6JXD - chains D and I of the 10 polymer chains in the assembly; structure by X-ray diffraction, 2.25 A resolution.

Chain D:
Protein: Histone H2B type 1-J
Source organism: Homo sapiens
Reference sequence: P06899 (H2B1J_HUMAN); residues 26-122 here correspond to UniProt positions 30-126 (UniProt number = residue number + 4)
Sequence (97 residues; numbered 26 to 122; the number before each row is that of its first residue):
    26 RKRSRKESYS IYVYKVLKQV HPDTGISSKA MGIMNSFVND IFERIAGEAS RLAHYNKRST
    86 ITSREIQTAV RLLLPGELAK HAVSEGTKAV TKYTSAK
Swiss-Prot annotation at these positions:
  - modified residue: Lys31 (N6-(2-hydroxyisobutyryl)lysine), Glu32 (PolyADP-ribosyl glutamic acid), Ser33 (Phosphoserine), Lys40 (N6-(2-hydroxyisobutyryl)lysine), Lys43 (N6-(2-hydroxyisobutyryl)lysine), Lys54 (N6,N6-dimethyllysine), Arg76 (Dimethylated arginine), Lys82 (N6,N6,N6-trimethyllysine), Arg83 (Omega-N-methylarginine), Arg89 (Omega-N-methylarginine), Lys105 (N6-(2-hydroxyisobutyryl)lysine), Thr112 (Phosphothreonine), Lys113 (N6-(2-hydroxyisobutyryl)lysine), Lys117 (N6-(2-hydroxyisobutyryl)lysine)
  - glycosylation: Ser109 (O-linked (GlcNAc) serine)
  - cross-link (Glycyl lysine isopeptide (Lys-Gly)): Lys31 (interchain with G-Cter in ubiquitin), Lys117 (interchain with G-Cter in ubiquitin)

Chain I:
Molecule: 147-nt DNA strand
Source organism: Homo sapiens
Sequence (147 nucleotides; numbered -71 to 75; the number before each row is that of its first residue; numbers below 1 keep their minus sign (DC-71 is residue -71)):
   -71 CATATATCCC GGTGCCGAGG CCGCTCAATT GGTCGTAGAC AGCTCTAGCA CCGCTTAAAC
   -11 GCACGTACGC GCTGTCTACC GCGTTTTAAC CGCCACTAGA AGCGCTTACT AGTCTCCAGG
    49 CACGTGTGAG ACCGGCATAT ATGGTAC

How chain D and chain I interact:
Residue-residue contacts (14):
  Ser29(D) - DG30(I)  hydrogen bond to the phosphate
  Arg30(D) - DT-47(I)  sugar contact
  Tyr39(D) - DA-54(I)  sugar contact
  Tyr39(D) - DG-53(I)  hydrogen bond to the phosphate
  Gly50(D) - DG-53(I)  phosphate contact
  Ile51(D) - DA-54(I)  sugar contact
  Ile51(D) - DG-53(I)  hydrogen bond to the phosphate
  Ser52(D) - DA-54(I)  phosphate contact
  Ser53(D) - DA-54(I)  hydrogen bond to the phosphate
  Arg83(D) - DG-34(I)  phosphate contact
  Ser84(D) - DA-35(I)  hydrogen bond to the phosphate
  Ser84(D) - DG-34(I)  hydrogen bond to the phosphate
  Thr85(D) - DA-35(I)  hydrogen bond to the phosphate
  Thr85(D) - DG-34(I)  hydrogen bond to the phosphate
Also at the interface, not in a pair above, chain D (12 interface residues in all): Glu32, Lys82
Also at the interface, not in a pair above, chain I (10 interface residues in all): DG-49, DC-48, DA-44, DA-33

Summary:
12 residues of chain D face 10 of chain I across their interface, with 8 hydrogen bonds. Polar contacts
include Ser29(D)-DG30(I), Tyr39(D)-DG-53(I) and Ile51(D)-DG-53(I).
Chain D is Histone H2B type 1-J and chain I is a 147-nt DNA strand, both from Homo sapiens; the structure,
Human nucleosome core particle with cohesive end DNA termini, was determined by X-ray diffraction (same
publication as 6IPU, 6K1I, 6K1J and 6K1K).
